7SCG - chains D and A of the 5 polymer chains in the assembly; structure by electron microscopy, 3.00 A resolution.

# Chain D
Name: Mu-type opioid receptor
Organism: Mus musculus
Reference sequence: P42866 (OPRM_MOUSE); the construct has insertions or renumbered stretches relative to UniProt, so the offset changes along the chain: 3-45 = UniProt 9-51; 52-358 = UniProt 52-358
Amino-acid sequence (356 residues; each row starts with the number of its first residue):
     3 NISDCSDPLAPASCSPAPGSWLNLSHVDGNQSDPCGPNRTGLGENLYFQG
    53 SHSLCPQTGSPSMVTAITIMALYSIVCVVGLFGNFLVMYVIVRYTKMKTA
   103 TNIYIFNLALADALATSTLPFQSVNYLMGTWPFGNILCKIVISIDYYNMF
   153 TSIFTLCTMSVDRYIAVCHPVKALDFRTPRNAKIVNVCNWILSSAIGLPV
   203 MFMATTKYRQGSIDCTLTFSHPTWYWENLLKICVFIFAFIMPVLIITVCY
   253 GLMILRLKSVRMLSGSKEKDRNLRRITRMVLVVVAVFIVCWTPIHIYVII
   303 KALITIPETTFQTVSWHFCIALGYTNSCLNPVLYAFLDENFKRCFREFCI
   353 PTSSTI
Not modelled in the structure: 3-65, 349-358
Differences from the reference sequence: insertion (46-51)
Disulfide bonds: C140-C217
Residues lining bound ligands: 8RI ((2E)-N-[(2S)-2-(dimethylamino)-3-(4-hydroxyphenyl)propyl]-3-(naphthalen-1-yl)prop-2-enamide): T120, Q124, N127, W133, V143, D147, Y148, M151, C217, K233, V236, I296, V300, Y326
Curated features (UniProtKB/Swiss-Prot):
  - motif: N332 to Y336 (NPxxY)
  - modified residue: Y166 (Phosphotyrosine)
  - lipidation: C351 (S-palmitoyl cysteine)
  - glycosylation (N-linked (GlcNAc...) asparagine): N3, N25, N32, N40
From the paper describing this entry:
  - binding site for 8RI: N127, W133, D147, C217, Y326
  - binding site for 8RI: Y148, K233, H297 (from molecular simulation)

# Chain A
Name: Guanine nucleotide-binding protein G(i) subunit alpha-1
Organism: Homo sapiens
Reference sequence: P63096 (GNAI1_HUMAN); numbering as in UniProt (aligned over 1-354)
Amino-acid sequence (354 residues; row label = number of the first residue in the row):
     1 MGCTLSAEDKAAVERSKMIDRNLREDGEKAAREVKLLLLGAGESGKSTIV
    51 KQMKIIHEAGYSEEECKQYKAVVYSNTIQSIIAIIRAMGRLKIDFGDSAR
   101 ADDARQLFVLAGAAEEGFMTAELAGVIKRLWKDSGVQACFNRSREYQLND
   151 SAAYYLNDLDRIAQPNYIPTQQDVLRTRVKTTGIVETHFTFKDLHFKMFD
   201 VGGQRSERKKWIHCFEGVTAIIFCVALSDYDLVLAEDEEMNRMHESMKLF
   251 DSICNNKWFTDTSIILFLNKKDLFEEKIKKSPLTICYPEYAGSNTYEEAA
   301 AYIQCQFEDLNKRKDTKEIYTHFTCATDTKNVQFVFDAVTDVIIKNNLKD
   351 CGLF
Not modelled in the structure: 1-4, 56-181, 234-240
Curated features (UniProtKB/Swiss-Prot):
  - region: K35 to T48 (G1 motif), D173 to T181 (G2 motif), F196 to R205 (G3 motif), I265 to D272 (G4 motif), T324 to T329 (G5 motif)
  - binding site (GTP): E43 to T48, S151, L175 to T181, D200 to Q204, N269 to D272, A326
  - binding site (Mg(2+)): S47, T181
  - modified residue: R178 (ADP-ribosylarginine), Q204 (Deamidated glutamine), C351 (ADP-ribosylcysteine)
  - lipidation: G2 (N-myristoyl glycine), C3 (S-palmitoyl cysteine)
  - natural variant: G40 (G40C: In NEDHISB; G40R: In NEDHISB), G45 (G45D: In NEDHISB), T48 (T48I: In NEDHISB; T48K: In NEDHISB), Q52 (Q52P: In NEDHISB), S75 (deletion: In NEDHISB; uncertain significance), Q172 (deletion: In NEDHISB), D173 (D173V: In NEDHISB), E186 to F189 (deletion: In NEDHISB; uncertain significance), C224 (C224Y: In NEDHISB), K270 (K270N: In NEDHISB; K270R: In NEDHISB), D272 (D272G: In NEDHISB), A326 (A326P: In NEDHISB), 1 further natural variant entry in UniProt
  - mutagenesis: G42 (G42R: Abolishes switch to an activated conformation and dissociation from beta and gamma subunits upon GTP binding. Abolishes interaction with RGS family members), E116 (E116L: Enhances interaction (inactive GDP-bound) with RGS14), Q147 (Q147L: Enhances interaction (inactive GDP-bound) with RGS14), E245 (E245L: Enhances interaction (inactive GDP-bound) with RGS14)

# Interface between chain D and chain A
Pairs across the interface (29; chain D residue first):
  T103(D) with D350(A); C351(A)
  R165(D) with C351(A)
  A168(D) with N347(A), hydrogen bond (backbone-side chain)
  V169(D) with I344(A); L348(A), hydrophobic
  P172(D) with I343(A), hydrophobic; I344(A), hydrophobic
  V173(D) with D193(A)
  D177(D) with R32(A), salt bridge
  R179(D) with C351(A), hydrogen bond
  R258(D) with I344(A)
  L259(D) with L348(A), hydrophobic
  R263(D) with I319(A), hydrogen bond (side chain-backbone); Y320(A); D341(A)
  M264(D) with Y320(A); K345(A)
  L265(D) with F354(A), hydrophobic
  S268(D) with D315(A)
  E270(D) with D315(A)
  R277(D) with L353(A)
  I278(D) with L353(A)
  M281(D) with L353(A), hydrophobic
  D340(D) with G352(A)
  E341(D) with G352(A), hydrogen bond (backbone-backbone); F354(A)
  N342(D) with K349(A); D350(A)
Interface residues without a listed pair, chain D (26 interface residues in all): D164, L176, R182, M255, V262
Interface residues without a listed pair, chain A (23 interface residues in all): R24, L194, E318, F336, T340, V342

# In short
Chain D and chain A form an interface of 26 and 23 residues respectively, with 4 hydrogen bonds and 1 salt
bridge. Among the polar pairs are D177(D)-R32(A), A168(D)-N347(A) and R179(D)-C351(A). Chain D binds compound
8RI. From the paper: a binding site for 8RI at N127(D), W133(D) and D147(D) among others.
Chain D is Mu-type opioid receptor (Mus musculus) and chain A is Guanine nucleotide-binding protein G(i)
subunit alpha-1 (Homo sapiens); the structure, FH210 bound Mu Opioid Receptor-Gi Protein Complex, was
determined by electron microscopy.
